Entry 5X2T (X-ray diffraction, 2.64 A resolution); this record covers chains A and B of the 4 polymer chains in the assembly.

== Chain A ==
Protein: Hemoglobin subunit alpha
Organism: Homo sapiens
Reference sequence: P69905 (HBA_HUMAN); residues 1-141 here correspond to UniProt positions 2-142 (UniProt number = residue number + 1)
Amino-acid sequence (141 residues; row label = number of the first residue in the row):
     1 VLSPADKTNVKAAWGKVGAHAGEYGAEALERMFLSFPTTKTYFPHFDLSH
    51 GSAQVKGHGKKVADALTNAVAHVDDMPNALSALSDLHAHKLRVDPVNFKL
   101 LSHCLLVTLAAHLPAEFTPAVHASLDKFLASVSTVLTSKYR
Disordered / not traced: 1
Ion coordination: protoporphyrin IX containing ni(II) Ni near His87 (its only coordinating residue here)
Residues lining bound ligands: protoporphyrin IX containing ni(II) (HNI): Met32, Thr39, Tyr42, Phe43, His45, Phe46, His58, Lys61, Val62, Ala65, Leu66, Leu83, Leu86, His87, Leu91, Val93, Asn97, Phe98, Leu101, Val132, Leu136
Curated features (UniProtKB/Swiss-Prot):
  - binding site (O2): His58
  - binding site (heme b): His87
  - site: Thr8, Asn9 (Microbial infection: Cleavage), Lys11 (Not glycated), Ala13, Trp14 (Microbial infection: Cleavage), Tyr24, Gly25 (Microbial infection: Cleavage), Leu29, Glu30 (Microbial infection: Cleavage), His45, Phe46 (Microbial infection: Cleavage), Asp47, Leu48 (Microbial infection: Cleavage), Ser52, Ala53 (Microbial infection: Cleavage), Val55, Lys56 (Microbial infection: Cleavage), Lys56 (Not glycated), Gly59, Lys60 (Microbial infection: Cleavage), Lys60 (Not glycated), Lys90 (Not glycated), Leu91, Arg92 (Microbial infection: Cleavage), Lys99 (Not glycated), Leu106, Val107 (Microbial infection: Cleavage), Thr108, Leu109 (Microbial infection: Cleavage), Val121, His122 (Microbial infection: Cleavage), Ser133, Thr134 (Microbial infection: Cleavage)
  - modified residue: Ser3 (Phosphoserine), Lys7 (N6-succinyllysine), Thr8 (Phosphothreonine), Lys11 (N6-succinyllysine), Lys16 (N6-acetyllysine), Tyr24 (Phosphotyrosine), Ser35 (Phosphoserine), Lys40 (N6-succinyllysine), Ser49 (Phosphoserine), Ser102 (Phosphoserine), Thr108 (Phosphothreonine), Ser124 (Phosphoserine), Ser131 (Phosphoserine), Thr134 (Phosphothreonine), Thr137 (Phosphothreonine), Ser138 (Phosphoserine)
  - glycosylation (N-linked (Glc) (glycation) lysine): Lys7, Lys16, Lys40, Lys61

== Chain B ==
Protein: Hemoglobin subunit beta
Organism: Homo sapiens
Reference sequence: P68871 (HBB_HUMAN); residues 1-146 here correspond to UniProt positions 2-147 (UniProt number = residue number + 1)
Amino-acid sequence (146 residues; row label = number of the first residue in the row):
     1 VHLTPEEKSAVTALWGKVNVDEVGGEALGRLLVVYPWTQRFFESFGDLST
    51 PDAVMGNPKVKAHGKKVLGAFSDGLAHLDNLKGTFATLSELHCDKLHVDP
   101 ENFRLLGNVLVCVLAHHFGKEFTPPVQAAYQKVVAGVANALAHKYH
Disordered / not traced: 1
Ion coordination: heme Fe near His92 (its only coordinating residue here)
Residues lining bound ligands: heme (HEM): Leu31, Thr38, Phe41, Phe42, His63, Lys66, Val67, Ala70, Phe71, Phe85, Leu88, Leu91, His92, Leu96, Val98, Asn102, Phe103, Leu106, Leu141
Curated features (UniProtKB/Swiss-Prot):
  - binding site ((2R)-2,3-bisphosphoglycerate): Val1, His2, Lys82, His143
  - binding site (heme b): His63, His92
  - site: Glu7, Lys8 (Microbial infection: Cleavage), Gly25, Glu26 (Microbial infection: Cleavage), Gly29, Arg30 (Microbial infection: Cleavage), Tyr35, Pro36 (Microbial infection: Cleavage), Trp37, Thr38 (Microbial infection: Cleavage), Phe45, Gly46 (Microbial infection: Cleavage), Asp52, Ala53 (Microbial infection: Cleavage), Gly56, Asn57 (Microbial infection: Cleavage), Lys59 (Not glycated), Phe71, Ser72 (Microbial infection: Cleavage), Gly74, Leu75 (Microbial infection: Cleavage), Lys82 (Not glycated), Thr84, Phe85 (Microbial infection: Cleavage), His92, Cys93 (Microbial infection: Cleavage), Lys95 (Not glycated), Arg104, Leu105 (Microbial infection: Cleavage), Leu110, Val111 (Microbial infection: Cleavage), Gly119, Lys120 (Microbial infection: Cleavage), Phe122, Thr123 (Microbial infection: Cleavage), Ala128, Ala129 (Microbial infection: Cleavage) and 2 more in UniProt
  - modified residue: Val1 (N-acetylvaline), Ser9 (Phosphoserine), Thr12 (Phosphothreonine), Ser44 (Phosphoserine), Thr50 (Phosphothreonine), Lys59 (N6-acetyllysine), Lys82 (N6-acetyllysine), Thr87 (Phosphothreonine), Cys93 (S-nitrosocysteine), Lys144 (N6-acetyllysine)
  - glycosylation: Val1 (N-linked (Glc) (glycation) valine), Lys8 (N-linked (Glc) (glycation) lysine), Lys17 (N-linked (Glc) (glycation) lysine), Lys66 (N-linked (Glc) (glycation) lysine), Lys120 (N-linked (Glc) (glycation) lysine), Lys144 (N-linked (Glc) (glycation) lysine)

== How chain A and chain B interact ==
Contacting residue pairs - 39 pairs, chain A then chain B:
  Arg31(A) - Phe122(B)  hydrogen bond (side chain-backbone)
  Arg31(A) - Thr123(B)
  Arg31(A) - Pro124(B)
  Arg31(A) - Gln127(B)  hydrogen bond
  Leu34(A) - Pro124(B)  hydrophobic
  Leu34(A) - Pro125(B)
  Leu34(A) - Ala128(B)
  Ser35(A) - Gln127(B)  hydrogen bond
  Ser35(A) - Ala128(B)  hydrogen bond (side chain-backbone)
  Ser35(A) - Gln131(B)
  Phe36(A) - Gln131(B)
  His103(A) - Asn108(B)
  His103(A) - Val111(B)
  His103(A) - Cys112(B)
  His103(A) - Gln127(B)
  His103(A) - Gln131(B)  hydrogen bond
  Cys104(A) - Gln127(B)
  Val107(A) - Val111(B)  hydrophobic
  Val107(A) - Cys112(B)  hydrophobic
  Val107(A) - Ala115(B)
  Val107(A) - Gln127(B)
  Ala110(A) - Cys112(B)
  Ala110(A) - Ala115(B)
  Ala110(A) - His116(B)
  Ala111(A) - Ala115(B)
  Ala111(A) - Gly119(B)
  Ala111(A) - Lys120(B)
  Pro114(A) - His116(B)  hydrogen bond (backbone-side chain)
  Phe117(A) - Arg30(B)  hydrogen bond (backbone-side chain)
  Phe117(A) - His116(B)  hydrogen bond (backbone-side chain)
  Thr118(A) - Arg30(B)  hydrogen bond (backbone-side chain)
  Pro119(A) - Arg30(B)
  Pro119(A) - Val33(B)
  Pro119(A) - Met55(B)  hydrophobic
  His122(A) - Arg30(B)  hydrogen bond
  His122(A) - Val34(B)
  Ala123(A) - Val34(B)
  Asp126(A) - Val34(B)
  Asp126(A) - Tyr35(B)
Also at the interface, not in a pair above, chain A (20 interface residues in all): Glu30, Leu106, His112, Ala120

== Overview ==
Chain A and chain B form an interface of 20 and 19 residues respectively, with 10 hydrogen bonds. Among the
polar pairs are Arg31(A)-Phe122(B), Arg31(A)-Gln127(B) and Ser35(A)-Gln127(B). Chain A binds protoporphyrin IX
containing ni(II). Ligands of chain B: heme.
Here chain A is Hemoglobin subunit alpha and chain B is Hemoglobin subunit beta, both from Homo sapiens. Entry
5X2T (Direct Observation of Conformational Population Shifts in Hemoglobin: Crystal Structure of Half-Liganded
Hemoglobin after Adding 4 ...) was determined by X-ray diffraction together with 5X2S, 5X2U and 5X2R from the
same study.
